PDB entry 7AFN | electron microscopy, 3.86 A resolution | chains 1 and C of the 9 polymer chains in the assembly

Chain 1:
Molecule: 16SrRNA (head domain of the 30S ribosome)
Source organism: Escherichia coli
Sequence (1541 nucleotides; row label = number of the first residue in the row):
     1 AAAUUGAAGA GUUUGAUCAU GGCUCAGAUU GAACGCUGGC GGCAGGCCUA ACACAUGCAA
    61 GUCGAACGGU AACAGGAAGA AGCUUGCUUC UUUGCUGACG AGUGGCGGAC GGGUGAGUAA
   121 UGUCUGGGAA ACUGCCUGAU GGAGGGGGAU AACUACUGGA AACGGUAGCU AAUACCGCAU
   181 AACGUCGCAA GACCAAAGAG GGGGACCUUC GGGCCUCUUG CCAUCGGAUG UGCCCAGAUG
   241 GGAUUAGCUA GUAGGUGGGG UAACGGCUCA CCUAGGCGAC GAUCCCUAGC UGGUCUGAGA
   301 GGAUGACCAG CCACACUGGA ACUGAGACAC GGUCCAGACU CCUACGGGAG GCAGCAGUGG
   361 GGAAUAUUGC ACAAUGGGCG CAAGCCUGAU GCAGCCAUGC CGCGUGUAUG AAGAAGGCCU
   421 UCGGGUUGUA AAGUACUUUC AGCGGGGAGG AAGGGAGUAA AGUUAAUACC UUUGCUCAUU
   481 GACGUUACCC GCAGAAGAAG CACCGGCUAA CUCCGUGCCA GCAGCCXCGG UAAUACGGAG
   541 GGUGCAAGCG UUAAUCGGAA UUACUGGGCG UAAAGCGCAC GCAGGCGGUU UGUUAAGUCA
   601 GAUGUGAAAU CCCCGGGCUC AACCUGGGAA CUGCAUCUGA UACUGGCAAG CUUGAGUCUC
   661 GUAGAGGGGG GUAGAAUUCC AGGUGUAGCG GUGAAAUGCG UAGAGAUCUG GAGGAAUACC
   721 GGUGGCGAAG GCGGCCCCCU GGACGAAGAC UGACGCUCAG GUGCGAAAGC GUGGGGAGCA
   781 AACAGGAUUA GAUACCCUGG UAGUCCACGC CGUAAACGAU GUCGACUUGG AGGUUGUGCC
   841 CUUGAGGCGU GGCUUCCGGA GCUAACGCGU UAAGUCGACC GCCUGGGGAG UACGGCCGCA
   901 AGGUUAAAAC UCAAAUGAAU UGACGGGGGC CCGCACAAGC GGUGGAGCAU GUGGUUUAAU
   961 UCGAUGXAAC GCGAAGAACC UUACCUGGUC UUGACAUCCA CGGAAGUUUU CAGAGAUGAG
  1021 AAUGUGCCUU CGGGAACCGU GAGACAGGUG CUGCAUGGCU GUCGUCAGCU CGUGUUGUGA
  1081 AAUGUUGGGU UAAGUCCCGC AACGAGCGCA ACCCUUAUCC UUUGUUGCCA GCGGUCCGGC
  1141 CGGGAACUCA AAGGAGACUG CCAGUGAUAA ACUGGAGGAA GGUGGGGAUG ACGUCAAGUC
  1201 AUCAUGGCCC UUACGACCAG GGCUACACAC GUGCUACAAU GGCGCAUACA AAGAGAAGCG
  1261 ACCUCGCGAG AGCAAGCGGA CCUCAUAAAG UGCGUCGUAG UCCGGAUUGG AGUCUGCAAC
  1321 UCGACUCCAU GAAGUCGGAA UCGCUAGUAA UCGUGGAUCA GAAUGCCACG GUGAAUACGU
  1381 UCCCGGCCUU GUACACACCG CCCGUXACAC CAUGGGAGUG GGUUGCAAAA GAAGUAGGUA
  1441 GCUUAACCUU CGGGAGGGCG CUUACCACUU UGUGAUUCAU GACUGGGGUG AAGUCGUAAC
  1501 AAGGUAACCG UAGGGGAACC UGCGGUUGGA UCACCUCCUU A
Disordered / not traced: 1-930, 1387-1541
Modified positions: PSU (pseudouridine-5'-monophosphate) at position 516, G7M (N7-methyl-guanosine-5'-monophosphate) at position 527, 2MG (2N-methylguanosine-5'-monophosphate) at position 966, 5MC (5-methylcytidine-5'-monophosphate) at position 967, 2MG (2N-methylguanosine-5'-monophosphate) at position 1207, 4OC (4n,o2'-methylcytidine-5'-monophosphate) at position 1401, 5MC (5-methylcytidine-5'-monophosphate) at position 1406, UR3 (3-methyluridine-5'-monophoshate) at position 1497, 2MG (2N-methylguanosine-5'-monophosphate) at position 1515, MA6 (6N-dimethyladenosine-5'-monophoshate) at position 1517, MA6 (6N-dimethyladenosine-5'-monophoshate) at position 1518
Metal / ion sites: Mg2+ site 1: G963, A964, U1199; Mg2+ site 2: C1054, A1196; Mg2+ site 3: G1220, G1221; Mg2+ site 4 near U1224 (its only coordinating residue here); Mg2+ site 5 near A1238 (its only coordinating residue here); Mg2+ site 6 near G1242 (its only coordinating residue here); Mg2+ site 7: G1365, C1366; Mg2+ site 8 near G1370 (its only coordinating residue here)

Chain C:
Molecule: 30S ribosomal protein S3
Source organism: Escherichia coli
Reference sequence: C3SQX2 (C3SQX2_ECOLX); residues 1-233 here = UniProt positions 1-233
Sequence (233 residues; numbered 1 to 233; the number before each row is that of its first residue):
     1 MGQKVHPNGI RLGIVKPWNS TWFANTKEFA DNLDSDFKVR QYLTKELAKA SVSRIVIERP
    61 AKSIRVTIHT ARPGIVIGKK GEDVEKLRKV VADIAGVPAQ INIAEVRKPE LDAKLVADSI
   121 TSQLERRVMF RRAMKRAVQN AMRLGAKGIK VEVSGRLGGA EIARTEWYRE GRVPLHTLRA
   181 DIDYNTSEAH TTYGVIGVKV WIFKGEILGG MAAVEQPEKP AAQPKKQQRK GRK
Disordered / not traced: 1, 213-233

How chain 1 and chain C interact:
Contacting residue pairs (54):
  A1055(1) / Arg-156(C)  hydrogen bond to the sugar
  A1055(1) / Glu-161(C)  sugar contact
  U1056(1) / Gly-155(C)  phosphate contact
  U1056(1) / Ile-162(C)  phosphate contact
  U1056(1) / Ala-163(C)  hydrogen bond to the phosphate
  U1056(1) / Val-195(C)  hydrogen bond to the sugar
  G1057(1) / Ser-154(C)  hydrogen bond to the phosphate
  G1057(1) / Gly-155(C)  hydrogen bond to the phosphate
  G1057(1) / Thr-165(C)  phosphate contact
  G1057(1) / Glu-188(C)  hydrogen bond to the sugar
  G1057(1) / Val-195(C)  sugar contact
  G1057(1) / Gly-197(C)  phosphate contact
  G1058(1) / Ser-154(C)  hydrogen bond to the phosphate
  G1058(1) / Lys-199(C)  salt bridge to the phosphate
  C1059(1) / Lys-199(C)  salt bridge to the phosphate
  U1060(1) / Gln-3(C)  hydrogen bond to the base
  U1060(1) / Lys-4(C)  phosphate contact
  G1061(1) / Gln-3(C)  hydrogen bond to the base
  U1062(1) / Gly-2(C)  base contact
  U1062(1) / Gln-3(C)  base contact
  G1106(1) / Arg-169(C)  hydrogen bond to the sugar
  G1106(1) / Arg-172(C)  salt bridge to the phosphate
  C1107(1) / Arg-169(C)  sugar contact
  C1107(1) / Arg-172(C)  phosphate contact
  C1107(1) / Pro-174(C)  phosphate contact
  G1108(1) / Val-173(C)  phosphate contact
  G1108(1) / Pro-174(C)  phosphate contact
  G1108(1) / Leu-175(C)  hydrogen bond to the phosphate
  C1109(1) / His-176(C)  salt bridge to the phosphate
  A1110(1) / His-176(C)  phosphate contact
  A1111(1) / His-176(C)  hydrogen bond to the base
  A1111(1) / Thr-177(C)  hydrogen bond to the base
  A1111(1) / Arg-179(C)  sugar contact
  C1112(1) / His-176(C)  hydrogen bond to the base
  C1112(1) / Thr-177(C)  base contact
  C1112(1) / Leu-178(C)  hydrogen bond to the base
  C1112(1) / Arg-179(C)  hydrogen bond to the sugar
  C1113(1) / Leu-178(C)  sugar contact
  U1189(1) / His-176(C)  hydrogen bond to the base
  G1190(1) / Gly-2(C)  hydrogen bond to the sugar
  G1190(1) / Gln-3(C)  phosphate contact
  G1190(1) / Lys-4(C)  phosphate contact
  G1190(1) / Val-5(C)  hydrogen bond to the phosphate
  A1191(1) / Lys-4(C)  phosphate contact
  C1192(1) / Lys-4(C)  phosphate contact
  C1192(1) / Trp-167(C)  phosphate contact
  G1193(1) / Gly-2(C)  hydrogen bond to the base
  G1193(1) / Trp-167(C)  hydrogen bond to the phosphate
  A1196(1) / Ile-162(C)  base contact
  U1205(1) / Val-195(C)  sugar contact
  G1206(1) / Thr-192(C)  phosphate contact
  G1206(1) / Tyr-193(C)  hydrogen bond to the sugar
  G1206(1) / Gly-194(C)  sugar contact
  A1257(1) / Lys-27(C)  salt bridge to the phosphate
Also at the interface, not in a pair above, chain 1 (33 interface residues in all): C1063, G1064, U1065, A1105, A1188, A1197, A1204, 2MG_1207
Also at the interface, not in a pair above, chain C (34 interface residues in all): Ile-10, Ile-14, Glu-152, His-190, Ile-196

Overview:
33 residues of chain 1 and 34 residues of chain C are in contact; the contacts include 22 hydrogen bonds and 5
salt bridges. Polar pairs include U1060(1)/Gln-3(C), G1061(1)/Gln-3(C) and A1111(1)/His-176(C). G963(1),
A964(1) and U1199(1) form the Mg2+ site 1.
Chain 1 is 16SrRNA (head domain of the 30S ribosome) and chain C is 30S ribosomal protein S3, both from
Escherichia coli; the structure, Bacterial 30S ribosomal subunit assembly complex state B (head domain), was
determined by electron microscopy, deposited together with 7AF3, 7AF5, 7AF8, 7AFA, 7AFD, 7AFH and 17 further
entries.
